PDB entry 9D3L | electron microscopy, 2.80 A resolution | chains A and J of the 12 polymer chains in the assembly

== Chain A ==
Name: Histone H3.2
From: Homo sapiens
UniProtKB: Q71DI3 (H32_HUMAN); residues 38-135 here correspond to UniProt positions 39-136 (UniProt number = residue number + 1)
Chain sequence (98 residues; each row starts with the number of its first residue):
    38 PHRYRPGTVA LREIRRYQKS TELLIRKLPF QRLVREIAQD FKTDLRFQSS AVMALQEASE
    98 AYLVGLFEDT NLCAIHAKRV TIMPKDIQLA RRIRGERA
Unresolved in the structure: 38-42, 135
Swiss-Prot annotation at these positions:
  - modified residue: Tyr41 (Phosphotyrosine), Lys56 (N6,N6,N6-trimethyllysine), Ser57 (Phosphoserine), Lys64 (N6-(2-hydroxyisobutyryl)lysine), Lys79 (N6,N6,N6-trimethyllysine), Thr80 (Phosphothreonine), Ser86 (Phosphoserine), Thr107 (Phosphothreonine), Lys115 (N6-acetyllysine), Lys122 (N6-(2-hydroxyisobutyryl)lysine)
  - lipidation: Cys110 (S-palmitoyl cysteine)

== Chain J ==
Molecule: 601 DNA
Sequence (124 nucleotides; numbered -72 to 51; the number before each row is that of its first residue; numbers below 1 keep their minus sign (DC-72 is residue -72)):
   -72 CAGGATGTAT ATATCTGACA CGTGCCTGGA GACTAGGGAG TAATCCCCTT GGCGGTTAAA
   -12 ACGCGGGGGA CAGCGCGTAC GTGCGTTTAA GCGGTGCTAG AGCTGTCTAC GACCAATTGA
    48 GCGG

== How chain A and chain J interact ==
Pairs across the interface (15):
  Arg63(A) with DA-14(J), hydrogen bond to the phosphate; DA-13(J), salt bridge to the phosphate
  Arg72(A) with DT-23(J), salt bridge to the phosphate
  Arg83(A) with DT-24(J), phosphate contact; DT-23(J), phosphate contact
  Phe84(A) with DT-24(J), sugar contact; DT-23(J), hydrogen bond to the phosphate
  Gln85(A) with DT-24(J), phosphate contact
  Ser86(A) with DT-24(J), hydrogen bond to the phosphate
  Arg116(A) with DA-3(J), phosphate contact; DC-2(J), phosphate contact
  Val117(A) with DA-3(J), hydrogen bond to the phosphate
  Thr118(A) with DA-3(J), hydrogen bond to the phosphate
  Met120(A) with DA-3(J), sugar contact; DC-2(J), phosphate contact
Also at the interface, not in a pair above, chain A (13 interface residues in all): Pro43, Leu82, Lys115
Also at the interface, not in a pair above, chain J (8 interface residues in all): DG-5, DG-4

== Summary ==
Chain A and chain J form an interface of 13 and 8 residues respectively; the contacts include 5 hydrogen bonds
and 2 salt bridges. Polar contacts include Arg63(A)-DA-14(J), Phe84(A)-DT-23(J) and Ser86(A)-DT-24(J).
Here chain A is Histone H3.2 (Homo sapiens) and chain J is 601 DNA. Entry 9D3L (Two Dsup molecules in complex
with the nucleosome open from the left side) was determined by electron microscopy (same publication as 9D3K,
9D3N, 9D3O, 9D3Q, 9D3R, 9D3S and 9D3T).
